Entry 8I1V (electron microscopy, 2.60 A resolution); this record covers chains B and C of the 14 polymer chains in the assembly.

# Chain B (and C)
Protein: Major capsid protein
Source organism: Salmonella phage P22
Notes: chain C of this document is another copy of the same molecule, construct and numbering; everything in this record applies to it too
UniProt: P26747 (CAPSD_BPP22); residues 1-430 here = UniProt positions 1-430
Chain sequence (430 residues; numbered 1 to 430; the number before each row is that of its first residue):
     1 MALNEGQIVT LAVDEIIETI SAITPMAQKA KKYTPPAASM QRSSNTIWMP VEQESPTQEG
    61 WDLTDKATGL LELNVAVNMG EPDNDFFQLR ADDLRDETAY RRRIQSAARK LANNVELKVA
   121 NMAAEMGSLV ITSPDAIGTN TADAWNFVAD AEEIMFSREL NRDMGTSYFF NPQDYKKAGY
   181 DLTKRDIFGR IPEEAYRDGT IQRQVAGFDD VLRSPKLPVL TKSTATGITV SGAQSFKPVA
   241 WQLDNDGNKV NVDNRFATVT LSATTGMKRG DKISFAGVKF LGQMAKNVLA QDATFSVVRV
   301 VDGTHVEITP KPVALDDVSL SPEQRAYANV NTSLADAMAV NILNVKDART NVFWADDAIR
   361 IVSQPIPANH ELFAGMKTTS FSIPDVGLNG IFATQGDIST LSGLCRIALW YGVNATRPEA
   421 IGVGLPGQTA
Not modelled in the structure: 1, 194-208 (chain C: 1, 194-200)
Swiss-Prot annotation at these positions:
  - site: D14 (Essential for binding to the capsid assembly scaffolding protein), W61 (Involved in capsid stabilization and maturation)
What the authors report for this chain:
  - mutagenesis - W48Q, A108V, D174G, D174N, F353L, G403D, Y411H, P418S: decreased stability (citing earlier work)

# How chain B and chain C interact
Pairs across the interface - 61 pairs, chain B then chain C:
  K31(B) - R102(C)
  E52(B) - S106(C)
  E52(B) - R109(C)  salt bridge
  Q53(B) - R103(C)
  S55(B) - K110(C)
  P56(B) - K110(C)
  T57(B) - K110(C)
  T57(B) - N114(C)
  Q58(B) - N84(C)  hydrogen bond (backbone-backbone)
  Q58(B) - D85(C)
  Q58(B) - F86(C)  hydrogen bond (side chain-backbone)
  Q58(B) - K110(C)
  E59(B) - E81(C)
  E59(B) - P82(C)
  G60(B) - E81(C)
  G60(B) - P82(C)  hydrogen bond (backbone-backbone)
  G60(B) - N84(C)  hydrogen bond (backbone-side chain)
  G60(B) - R406(C)
  W61(B) - R42(C)  hydrogen bond (side chain-backbone)
  W61(B) - E81(C)
  W61(B) - P82(C)
  W61(B) - I366(C)  hydrophobic
  W61(B) - R406(C)  hydrogen bond (backbone-side chain)
  W61(B) - W410(C)
  L63(B) - N84(C)
  L63(B) - F86(C)
  A67(B) - F86(C)
  A67(B) - Q88(C)
  A67(B) - L404(C)  hydrophobic
  L70(B) - F86(C)
  E72(B) - R90(C)  salt bridge
  D150(B) - K176(C)  salt bridge
  E152(B) - R213(C)  salt bridge
  E153(B) - P172(C)
  E153(B) - Q173(C)
  E153(B) - K176(C)  salt bridge
  F156(B) - P172(C)  hydrophobic
  F156(B) - I187(C)  hydrophobic
  F156(B) - F188(C)  hydrophobic
  F156(B) - R213(C)
  F156(B) - P215(C)
  S157(B) - P172(C)
  E159(B) - P215(C)
  E159(B) - K216(C)  salt bridge
  N161(B) - I187(C)
  R162(B) - R109(C)
  D163(B) - I23(C)
  D163(B) - I187(C)
  M284(B) - K110(C)
  M284(B) - N113(C)  hydrogen bond (backbone-side chain)
  M284(B) - K216(C)
  A285(B) - N113(C)
  A285(B) - L117(C)  hydrophobic
  A285(B) - K216(C)
  N287(B) - P215(C)  hydrogen bond (side chain-backbone)
  N287(B) - K216(C)
  N287(B) - L217(C)
  N287(B) - R349(C)
  V288(B) - V219(C)
  L289(B) - R349(C)
  A290(B) - Q173(C)
Also at the interface, not in a pair above, chain B (34 interface residues in all): D62, K66, T68, A149, Q291
Also at the interface, not in a pair above, chain C (37 interface residues in all): G80, D83, L182, S214, P367

# Overview
34 residues of chain B face 37 of chain C across their interface, with 8 hydrogen bonds and 6 salt bridges.
Polar pairs include E52(B)-R109(C), E72(B)-R90(C) and D150(B)-K176(C). The paper reports that W48Q, A108V and
D174G of chain B, among others, reduce stability; 8 substitutions were tested in all.
Both chains are Major capsid protein (Salmonella phage P22). Entry 8I1V (The asymmetric unit of P22 procapsid)
was determined by electron microscopy (same publication as 8I1T).
